Entry 4AKO (X-ray diffraction, 1.70 A resolution); this record covers chain A.

Chain A:
Molecule: Spore coat protein A
Source organism: Bacillus subtilis
Notes: EC 1.10.3.2
UniProtKB: P07788 (COTA_BACSU); residues 1-513 here = UniProt positions 1-513
Chain sequence (514 residues; row label = number of the first residue in the row):
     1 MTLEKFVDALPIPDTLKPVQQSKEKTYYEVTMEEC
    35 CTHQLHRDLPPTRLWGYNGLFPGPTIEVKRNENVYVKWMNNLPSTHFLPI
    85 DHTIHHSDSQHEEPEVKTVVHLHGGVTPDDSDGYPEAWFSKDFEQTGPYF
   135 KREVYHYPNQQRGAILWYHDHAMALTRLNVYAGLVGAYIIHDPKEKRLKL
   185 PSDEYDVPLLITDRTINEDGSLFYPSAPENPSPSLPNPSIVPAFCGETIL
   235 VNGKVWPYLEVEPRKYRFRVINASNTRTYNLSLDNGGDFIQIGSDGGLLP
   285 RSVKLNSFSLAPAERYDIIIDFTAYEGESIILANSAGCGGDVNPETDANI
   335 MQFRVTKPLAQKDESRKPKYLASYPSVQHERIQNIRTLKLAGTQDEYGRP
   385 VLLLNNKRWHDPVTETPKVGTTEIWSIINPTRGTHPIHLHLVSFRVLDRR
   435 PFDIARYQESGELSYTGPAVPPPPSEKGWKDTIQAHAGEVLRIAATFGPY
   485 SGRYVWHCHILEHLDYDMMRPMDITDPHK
Not modelled in the structure: 1, 92-95, 512-513
Sequence notes: microheterogeneity/modified residue Cys35 (Cys in P07788); engineered mutation Leu498 (Glu in P07788)
Modified residues: Cys35 (s-oxy cysteine; CSX)
Disulfide bonds: Cys229-Cys322
Ion coordination: Cu ion site 1: His105, His422; Cu ion site 2: His107, His153, His493 (together with oxygen molecule); Cu ion site 3: His155, His424, His491 (together with oxygen molecule); Cu ion site 4: His419, Cys492, His497
Ligand contacts: oxygen molecule (OXY): His105, His107, His153, His155, His422, His424, His491, His493
UniProt features mapped onto this chain:
  - binding site (Cu cation): His105, His107, His153, His155, His419, His422, His424, His491, Cys492, His493, His497, Met502
  - site: Asp116 (Plays a crucial role in the protonation steps)
  - mutagenesis: Asp116 (D116A: 5-fold decrease in catalytic efficiency with ABTS as substrate. 785-fold decrease in catalytic efficiency with 2,6-DMP as substrate ...), Arg146 (R146K: 357-fold decrease in catalytic efficiency with ABTS as substrate. 152-fold decrease in catalytic efficiency with SGZ as substrate), Leu386 (L386A: Slight decrease in catalytic efficiency. Shows minimal changes in the structure of the copper centers), Arg429 (R429K: 25-fold decrease in catalytic efficiency with ABTS as substrate. 30-fold decrease in catalytic efficiency with SGZ as substrate), Leu431 (L431F: Retains approximately 50% of the wild-type activity with both ABTS and SGZ), Arg476 (R476K: Retains approximately 20% of the wild-type activity with both ABTS and SGZ), Ala478 (A478F: Retains approximately 70% of the wild-type activity with both ABTS and SGZ), Thr480 (T480A: Retains approximately 60% of the wild-type activity with both ABTS and SGZ; T480F: Retains approximately 30% of the wild-type activity with SGZ but does not affect activity with ABTS), His491 (H491C: Decreases copper content. Strong decrease in catalytic efficiency with both ABTS and SGZ), His493 (H493A: Does not affect copper content. Strong decrease in catalytic efficiency with both ABTS and SGZ; H493C: Decreases copper content. Strong decrease in catalytic efficiency with both ABTS and SGZ), Ile494 (I494A: Strong decrease in catalytic efficiency. Significant differences in both the type 1 and type 2 copper centers), His497 (H497A: Loss of laccase activity. Mutant fails to develop the dark brown phenotype typical of the wild type strain. Decreases copper content), 1 further mutagenesis entry in UniProt
What the authors report for this chain:
  - mutagenesis - E498L (higher than 99%): decreased catalytic activity
  - mutagenesis - E498L: decreased binding to oxygen molecule
  - Cu ion coordination: His497
  - post-translational modification sites: Cys35

Summary:
Ligands of chain A: oxygen molecule. His105 and His422 coordinate Cu ion site 1. His107, His153 and His493
form the Cu ion site 2. Curated annotation (UniProt) lists 12 Cu cation-binding residues and 13 mutagenesis
sites. The paper reports that E498L reduces catalytic activity; Cu ion coordination by His497.
Chain A is Spore coat protein A (Bacillus subtilis); the structure, Mutations in the neighbourhood of
CotA-laccase trinuclear site: E498L mutant, was determined by X-ray diffraction together with 4AKP and 4AKQ
from the same study.
